PDB entry 8EFY | electron microscopy, 3.16 A resolution | chains J and K of the 16 polymer chains in the assembly

# Chain J (and K)
Name: Holliday junction ATP-dependent DNA helicase RuvB
Source organism: Thermus thermophilus HB8
Notes: EC 3.6.4.12; chain K of this document is another copy of the same molecule, construct and numbering; everything in this record applies to it too
Reference sequence: Q5SL87 (RUVB_THET8); residues 1-324 here = UniProt positions 1-324
Sequence (324 residues; row label = number of the first residue in the row):
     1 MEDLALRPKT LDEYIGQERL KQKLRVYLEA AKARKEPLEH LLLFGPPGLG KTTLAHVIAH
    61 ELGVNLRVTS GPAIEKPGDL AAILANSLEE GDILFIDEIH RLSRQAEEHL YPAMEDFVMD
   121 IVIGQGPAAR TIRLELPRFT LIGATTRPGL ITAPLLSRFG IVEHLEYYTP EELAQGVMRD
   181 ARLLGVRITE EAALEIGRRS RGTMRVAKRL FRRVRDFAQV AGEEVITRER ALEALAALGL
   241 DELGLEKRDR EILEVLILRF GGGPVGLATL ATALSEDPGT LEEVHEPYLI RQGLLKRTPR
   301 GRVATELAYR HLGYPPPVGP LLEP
Not modelled in the structure: 1, 75-76, 318-324 (chain K: 1, 75-76, 120-129, 318-324)
Ion coordination: Mg2+ near E98 (its only coordinating residue here)
Ligand contacts:
  - ATP-gamma-S (AGS; phosphothiophosphoric acid-adenylate ester), molecule 1: L4, A5, L6, R7, P8, Y14, I15, G16, P47, G48, L49, G50, K51, T52, T53, Y168, M204, R205, K208
  - ATP-gamma-S (AGS), molecule 2: E115, P154, R158
UniProt features mapped onto this chain:
  - binding site (ATP): Y14, I15, G48, K51, T52, T53, D97, T146, Y168, R205
  - binding site (Mg(2+)): T52
  - binding site (DNA): R297, R302
  - mutagenesis: Y309 (Y309R: Suitable for crystallization)
What the authors report for this chain:
  - catalytic residues: E115, D116 (proposed by the authors, not directly observed)

# Chain J / chain K interface
Contacting residue pairs - 61 pairs, chain J then chain K:
  R19(J) with K247(K)
  K23(J) with A237(K); K247(K)
  V26(J) with V220(K)
  Y27(J) with R213(K); F217(K), hydrophobic; L238(K)
  E29(J) with V220(K)
  A30(J) with D216(K); V220(K), hydrophobic
  A33(J) with Q219(K)
  R34(J) with D216(K), salt bridge; Q219(K), hydrogen bond
  E36(J) with E2(K)
  E39(J) with L4(K); R212(K), salt bridge; R213(K)
  F44(J) with E276(K)
  R104(J) with R101(K); R147(K)
  E108(J) with H100(K), salt bridge; R101(K), salt bridge
  H109(J) with P72(K)
  E115(J) with R7(K), salt bridge; R205(K), salt bridge
  D116(J) with A5(K); R7(K), salt bridge
  D120(J) with S70(K), hydrogen bond; A73(K)
  V122(J) with A73(K); D79(K)
  G126(J) with A82(K)
  P127(J) with A82(K); N86(K), hydrogen bond (backbone-side chain)
  A129(J) with D79(K); A82(K)
  T131(J) with T69(K); I83(K)
  R133(J) with V68(K)
  R138(J) with E2(K), hydrogen bond (side chain-backbone); L4(K)
  R147(J) with D277(K), salt bridge
  P148(J) with T280(K); V284(K)
  G149(J) with T280(K); E283(K); V284(K)
  P154(J) with P47(K), hydrophobic
  L156(J) with V284(K), hydrophobic
  S157(J) with R205(K)
  R158(J) with R205(K)
  F159(J) with R209(K)
  G160(J) with R209(K); R213(K), hydrogen bond (backbone-side chain)
  I161(J) with R213(K)
  H164(J) with R248(K)
  Y167(J) with S275(K)
  I290(J) with R259(K); T272(K)
  R297(J) with T269(K); T272(K), hydrogen bond
Other interface residues (no listed pair), chain J (46 interface residues in all): Q105, Y111, I121, R130, T146, A153, P287, R291
Other interface residues (no listed pair), chain K (47 interface residues in all): I74, G78, E98, T146, R215, A268, A273, G279, H285

# In short
46 residues of chain J face 47 of chain K across their interface; the contacts include 6 hydrogen bonds and 8
salt bridges. Polar contacts include R34(J)-D216(K), E39(J)-R212(K) and E108(J)-H100(K). Ligands of chain J:
ATP-gamma-S. From the paper: catalytic residues E115(J) and D116(J).
Chain J and chain K are both Holliday junction ATP-dependent DNA helicase RuvB (Thermus thermophilus HB8); the
structure, Structure of double homo-hexameric AAA+ ATPase RuvB motors, was determined by electron microscopy
together with 8EFV and 8GH8 from the same study.
